Entry 7RBL (X-ray diffraction, 1.98 A resolution); this record covers chains A and T of the 4 polymer chains in the assembly.

# Chain A
Name: DNA polymerase beta
From: Homo sapiens
Notes: EC 2.7.7.7, 4.2.99.-
UniProtKB: P06746 (DPOLB_HUMAN); residues 1-335 here = UniProt positions 1-335
Amino-acid sequence (341 residues; each row starts with the number of its first residue):
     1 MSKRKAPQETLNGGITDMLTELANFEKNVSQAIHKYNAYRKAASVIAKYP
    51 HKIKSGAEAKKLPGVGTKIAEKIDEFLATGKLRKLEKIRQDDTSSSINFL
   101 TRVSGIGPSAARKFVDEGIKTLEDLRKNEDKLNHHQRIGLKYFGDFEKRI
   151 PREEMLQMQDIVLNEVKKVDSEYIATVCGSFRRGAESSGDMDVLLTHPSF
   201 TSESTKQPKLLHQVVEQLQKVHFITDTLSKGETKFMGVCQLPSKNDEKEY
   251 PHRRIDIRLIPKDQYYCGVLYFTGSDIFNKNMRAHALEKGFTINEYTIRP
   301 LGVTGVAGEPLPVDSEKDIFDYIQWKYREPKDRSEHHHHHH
Not modelled in the structure: 1-9, 336-341
Construct notes: expression tag (336-341)
UniProt features mapped onto this chain:
  - region: Arg-183 to Asp-192 (DNA-binding)
  - active site: Lys-72 (Nucleophile)
  - binding site (K(+)): Lys-60, Leu-62, Val-65, Thr-101, Val-103, Ile-106
  - binding site (Na(+)): Lys-60, Leu-62, Val-65, Thr-101, Val-103, Ile-106
  - binding site (dATP): Arg-149, Ser-180, Arg-183, Gly-189, Asp-190
  - binding site (dCTP): Arg-149, Ser-180, Arg-183, Gly-189, Asp-190
  - binding site (dGTP): Arg-149, Ser-180, Arg-183, Gly-189, Asp-190, Asp-192
  - binding site (dTTP): Arg-149, Ser-180, Arg-183, Gly-189, Asp-190
  - binding site (Mg(2+)): Asp-190, Asp-192, Asp-256
  - modified residue: Lys-72 (N6-acetyllysine), Arg-83 (Omega-N-methylarginine), Arg-152 (Omega-N-methylarginine)
  - cross-link (Glycyl lysine isopeptide (Lys-Gly)): Lys-41 (interchain with G-Cter in ubiquitin), Lys-61 (interchain with G-Cter in ubiquitin), Lys-81 (interchain with G-Cter in ubiquitin)
  - natural variant: Leu-22 (L22P: Found in a gastric cancer sample; uncertain significance), Tyr-39 (Y39C: Found in a gastric cancer sample; uncertain significance), Gly-118 (G118V: Decreased DNA-directed DNA polymerase activity), Arg-137 (R137Q: Decreased function in base-excision repair), Arg-149 (R149I: Decreased DNA-directed DNA polymerase activity), Asp-160 (D160N: Found in a gastric cancer sample; uncertain significance), Cys-239 (C239R: Found in a gastric cancer sample; uncertain significance), Lys-289 (K289M: Found in a colon cancer sample; uncertain significance), Asn-294 (N294D: Found in a gastric cancer sample; uncertain significance), Glu-295 (E295K: Found in a gastric cancer sample; uncertain significance)
  - mutagenesis: Phe-25 (F25W: No effect on 5'-dRP lyase activity. Decreased ssDNA binding), His-34 (H34G: Decreased 5'-dRP lyase activity. Decreased ssDNA binding), Lys-35 (K35A: Decreased 5'-dRP lyase activity. Decreased ssDNA binding. Loss of 5'-dRP lyase activity; when associated with A-68 and A-72. Decreased ssDNA binding; when associated with A-68 and A-72 ...), Tyr-39 (Y39F: No effect on 5'-dRP lyase activity; Y39Q: Abolishes DNA polymerase and 5'-dRP lyase activity), Lys-41 (K41R: Abolishes ubiquitination; when associated with R-61 and R-81), Lys-60 (K60A: Decreased 5'-dRP lyase activity. Decreased ssDNA binding), Lys-61 (K61R: Abolishes ubiquitination; when associated with R-41 and R-81), Lys-68 (K68A: No effect on 5'-dRP lyase activity. Decreased ssDNA binding. Loss of 5'-dRP lyase activity; when associated with A-35 and A-72. Decreased ssDNA binding; when associated with A-35 and A-72 ...), Glu-71 (E71Q: No effect on 5'-dRP lyase activity. No effect on structure shown by circular dichroism. No effect on ssDNA binding), Lys-72 (K72A: Severely reduced 5'-dRP lyase activity. Does not affect ssDNA binding. Loss of 5'-dRP lyase activity; when associated with A-35 and A-68. Decreased ssDNA binding ...), Glu-75 (E75A: Slightly decreased 5'-dRP lyase activity. Decreased ssDNA binding. No effect on structure shown by circular dichroism), Lys-81 (K81R: Abolishes ubiquitination; when associated with R-41 and R-61), 5 further mutagenesis entries in UniProt
Covalently attached groups: 2-deoxy-3,5-di-O-phosphono-D-erythro-pentitol (QPJ) linked to Lys-72
Metal / ion sites: Mg2+ site 1: Asp-190, Asp-192, Asp-256 (shared with 2 residues of chain P); Mg2+ site 2: Asp-190, Asp-192 (together with pyrophosphate) (shared with 1 residue of chain P)
Residues lining bound ligands:
  - pyrophosphate (PPV): Arg-149, Gly-179, Ser-180, Arg-183, Ser-188, Gly-189, Asp-190, Asp-192, Ser-275
  - QPJ (2-deoxy-3,5-di-O-phosphono-D-erythro-pentitol): Glu-26, Lys-35, Tyr-39, Lys-68, Lys-84
What the authors report for this chain:
  - catalytic residues: Glu-71 (proposed by the authors, not directly observed)

# Chain T
Molecule: 16-nt DNA strand
Sequence (16 nucleotides; each row starts with the number of its first residue):
     1 CCGACGGCGCATCAGC
Not modelled in the structure: 1

# Chain A / chain T interface
Pairs across the interface (27):
  His-34(A) with DC5(T), stacking on the base
  Ser-229(A) with DC10(T), phosphate contact; DA11(T), phosphate contact
  Lys-230(A) with DC10(T), hydrogen bond to the phosphate; DA11(T), hydrogen bond to the phosphate
  Gly-231(A) with DC10(T), phosphate contact
  Glu-232(A) with DC10(T), hydrogen bond to the phosphate
  Thr-233(A) with DG9(T), hydrogen bond to the phosphate; DC10(T), hydrogen bond to the phosphate
  Lys-234(A) with DG9(T), sugar contact; DC10(T), hydrogen bond to the phosphate
  Arg-258(A) with DG9(T), sugar contact
  Tyr-271(A) with DG7(T), base contact
  Asn-279(A) with DG6(T), base contact
  Lys-280(A) with DG6(T), base contact
  Arg-283(A) with DG6(T), hydrogen bond to the base; DG7(T), hydrogen bond to the sugar
  Ala-284(A) with DG6(T), sugar contact
  Leu-287(A) with DC5(T), phosphate contact; DG6(T), phosphate contact; DG7(T), phosphate contact
  Thr-292(A) with DG7(T), hydrogen bond to the phosphate
  Ile-293(A) with DG7(T), sugar contact
  Asn-294(A) with DG7(T), phosphate contact; DC8(T), hydrogen bond to the phosphate
  Glu-295(A) with DC8(T), sugar contact
  Tyr-296(A) with DG9(T), hydrogen bond to the phosphate
Also at the interface, not in a pair above, chain A (21 interface residues in all): Asn-37, Asn-133
Also at the interface, not in a pair above, chain T (8 interface residues in all): DT12

# In short
Chain A and chain T form an interface of 21 and 8 residues respectively; the contacts include 11 hydrogen
bonds and 1 aromatic stacking contact. Polar contacts include Arg-283(A)/DG6(T), Arg-283(A)/DG7(T) and
Lys-230(A)/DC10(T). Ligands of chain A: pyrophosphate. Covalently linked compound QPJ: at Lys-72(A). The paper
reports the catalytic residue Glu-71(A).
Chain A is DNA polymerase beta (Homo sapiens) and chain T is a 16-nt DNA strand; the structure, Human DNA
polymerase beta crosslinked complex, 60 s Ca to Mg exchange, was determined by X-ray diffraction together with
7RBE, 7RBF, 7RBG, 7RBH, 7RBI, 7RBJ and 4 further entries from the same study.
